2YEX - chain A; structure by X-ray diffraction, 1.30 A resolution.

== Chain A ==
Protein: Serine/threonine-protein kinase CHK1
From: Homo sapiens
Notes: EC 2.7.11.1; fragment: chk1kd, residues 1-276
UniProtKB: O14757 (CHK1_HUMAN); numbering as in UniProt (aligned over 1-276)
Sequence (276 residues; each row starts with the number of its first residue):
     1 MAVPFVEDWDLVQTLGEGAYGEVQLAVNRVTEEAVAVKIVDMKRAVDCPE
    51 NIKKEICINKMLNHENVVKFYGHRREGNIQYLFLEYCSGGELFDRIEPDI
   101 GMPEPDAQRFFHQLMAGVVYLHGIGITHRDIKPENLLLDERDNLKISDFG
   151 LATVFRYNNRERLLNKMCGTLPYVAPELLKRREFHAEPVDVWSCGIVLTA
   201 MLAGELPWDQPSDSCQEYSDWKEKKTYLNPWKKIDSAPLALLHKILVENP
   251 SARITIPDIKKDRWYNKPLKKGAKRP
Unresolved in the structure: 1, 271-276
Residues lining bound ligands: YEX (5-methyl-8-(1H-pyrrol-2-yl)[1,2,4]triazolo[4,3-a]quinolin-1(2h)-one): Leu15, Gly16, Glu17, Val23, Ala36, Val68, Leu84, Glu85, Tyr86, Cys87, Ser88, Gly89, Gly90, Glu91, Leu137, Ser147
UniProt features mapped onto this chain:
  - active site: Asp130 (Proton acceptor)
  - binding site (ATP): Leu15 to Val23, Lys38
  - cross-link: Lys132 (Glycyl lysine isopeptide (Lys-Gly) (interchain with G-Cter in ubiquitin))

== Summary ==
Ligands of chain A: compound YEX. UniProt lists active-site residue Asp130 and 10 ATP-binding residues.
Chain A is Serine/threonine-protein kinase CHK1 (Homo sapiens); the structure, Synthesis and evaluation of
triazolones as checkpoint kinase 1 inhibitors, was determined by X-ray diffraction together with 2YER from the
same study.
